8YAR - chains D and I of the 6 polymer chains in the assembly; structure by electron microscopy, 3.60 A resolution.

== Chain D ==
Protein: Tubulin beta-1 chain
Source organism: Caenorhabditis elegans
UniProt: P12456 (TBB1_CAEEL); residues 1-441 here = UniProt positions 1-441
Amino-acid sequence (441 residues; numbered 1 to 441; the number before each row is that of its first residue):
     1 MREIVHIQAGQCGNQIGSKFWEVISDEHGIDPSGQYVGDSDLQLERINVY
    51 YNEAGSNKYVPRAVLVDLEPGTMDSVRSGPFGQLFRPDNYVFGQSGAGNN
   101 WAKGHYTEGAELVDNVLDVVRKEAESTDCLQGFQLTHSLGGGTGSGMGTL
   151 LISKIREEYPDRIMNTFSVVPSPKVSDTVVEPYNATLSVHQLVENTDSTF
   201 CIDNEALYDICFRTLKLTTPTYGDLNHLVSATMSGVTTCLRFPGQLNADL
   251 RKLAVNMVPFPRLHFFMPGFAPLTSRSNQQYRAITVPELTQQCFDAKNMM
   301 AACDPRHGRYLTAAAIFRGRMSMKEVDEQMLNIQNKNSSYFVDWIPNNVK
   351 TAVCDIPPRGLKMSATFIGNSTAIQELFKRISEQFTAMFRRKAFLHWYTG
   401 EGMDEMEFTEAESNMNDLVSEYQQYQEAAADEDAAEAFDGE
Not modelled in the structure: 428-441
Residues lining bound ligands: phosphomethylphosphonic acid guanylate ester (G2P): Gly10, Gln11, Cys12, Gln15, Asp67, Glu69, Thr72, Gly96, Ala97, Gly98, Asn99, Ser138, Gly140, Gly141, Gly142, Thr143, Gly144, Asp177, Glu181, Asn204, Tyr222, Leu225, Asn226

== Chain I ==
Protein: Alpha-tubulin N-acetyltransferase 2
Source organism: Caenorhabditis elegans
Notes: EC 2.3.1.108
UniProt: Q23192 (ATAT2_CAEEL); residue numbers follow UniProt; this construct covers 1-263
Amino-acid sequence (263 residues; each row starts with the number of its first residue):
     1 MEIAFDLSTIFTDNIQRLTRTDLLKYGPKRYWAVAQSIDCLGEMSSKFHG
    51 WKRVITMYDKIVDHDEEQTTYIMWEKVNGSKSILKGLLRVGYKTLYLTDN
   101 EQNQYMEKAMCILDFFVVPTEQRSGNGFKMFDEMLKAENVTVDQCAFDKP
   151 SAALQQFLEKYYDRKDLVWQSNKYALCSNFFIGRHPTVPFTPRQTKRASR
   201 ASSAVSSHASSRNTSPIGRNRPRHDSVADLMRQDMLAGVRAEVDPNSPTG
   251 LKNARDFGHRRIW
Not modelled in the structure: 1-213

== Interface between chain D and chain I ==
Contacting residue pairs (35):
  Gln15(D) with Lys252(I); Asp256(I), hydrogen bond; Phe257(I)
  Lys19(D) with Phe257(I), hydrogen bond (side chain-backbone); Gly258(I); His259(I), hydrogen bond
  Ser75(D) with Lys252(I); Phe257(I)
  Val76(D) with Phe257(I), hydrophobic
  Arg77(D) with Arg240(I), hydrogen bond (backbone-side chain)
  Ser78(D) with Arg240(I); Asn253(I), hydrogen bond (backbone-side chain)
  Gly79(D) with Arg240(I), hydrogen bond (backbone-side chain); Asn253(I)
  Pro80(D) with Arg240(I), hydrogen bond (backbone-side chain); Asn253(I)
  Leu215(D) with Ile262(I), hydrophobic
  Leu217(D) with Arg260(I); Ile262(I), hydrophobic
  Thr218(D) with Arg260(I)
  Thr221(D) with Arg255(I), hydrogen bond (side chain-backbone)
  Tyr222(D) with Asp256(I)
  Gly223(D) with Arg255(I); Asp256(I), hydrogen bond (backbone-backbone); Gly258(I); His259(I)
  Asp224(D) with His259(I); Arg260(I), hydrogen bond (side chain-backbone)
  His227(D) with His259(I), hydrogen bond; Trp263(I), hydrogen bond
  Thr274(D) with Ile262(I)
  Gln279(D) with Ile262(I)
  Arg359(D) with Trp263(I)
  Gly360(D) with Trp263(I)
  Leu361(D) with Trp263(I), hydrophobic
Interface residues without a listed pair, chain D (30 interface residues in all): Ser18, Glu22, Phe81, Gln83, Thr219, Ala231, Phe270, Arg276, Pro358
Interface residues without a listed pair, chain I (12 interface residues in all): Gly238

== Overview ==
The interface between chain D and chain I involves 30 residues on one side and 12 on the other, with 12
hydrogen bonds. Among the polar pairs are Gln15(D)-Asp256(I), Lys19(D)-Phe257(I) and Lys19(D)-His259(I).
Ligands of chain D: phosphomethylphosphonic acid guanylate ester.
Chain D is Tubulin beta-1 chain and chain I is Alpha-tubulin N-acetyltransferase 2, both from Caenorhabditis
elegans; the structure, ATAT-2 bound K40R MEC-12/MEC-7 microtubule, was determined by electron microscopy
(same publication as 8Y9F, 8YAJ and 8YAL).
